6TIU - chains C and D of the 5 polymer chains in the assembly; structure by X-ray diffraction, 3.57 A resolution.

[Chain C]
Protein: Tubulin alpha-1 chain
Organism: Drosophila melanogaster
Reference sequence: P06603 (TBA1_DROME); numbering as in UniProt (aligned over 1-450)
Chain sequence (450 residues; numbered 1 to 450; the number before each row is that of its first residue):
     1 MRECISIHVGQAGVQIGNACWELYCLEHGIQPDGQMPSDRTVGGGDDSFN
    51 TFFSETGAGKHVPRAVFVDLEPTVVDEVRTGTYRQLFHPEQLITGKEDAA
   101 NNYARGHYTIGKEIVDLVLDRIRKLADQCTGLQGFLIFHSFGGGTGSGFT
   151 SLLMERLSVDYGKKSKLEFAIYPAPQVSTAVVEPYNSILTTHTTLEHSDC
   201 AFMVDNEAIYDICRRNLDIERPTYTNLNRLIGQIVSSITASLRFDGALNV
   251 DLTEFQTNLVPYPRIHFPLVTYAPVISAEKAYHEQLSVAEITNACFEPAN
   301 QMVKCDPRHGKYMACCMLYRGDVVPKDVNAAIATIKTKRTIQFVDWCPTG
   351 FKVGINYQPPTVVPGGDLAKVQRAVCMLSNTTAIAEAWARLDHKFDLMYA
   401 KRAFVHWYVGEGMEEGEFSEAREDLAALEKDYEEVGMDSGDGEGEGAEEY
Not modelled in the structure: 38-44, 440-450
Differences from the reference sequence: engineered mutation R40 (Lys in P06603)
Residues lining bound ligands: GTP (guanosine-5'-triphosphate): G10, Q11, A12, Q15, I16, D69, E71, D98, A99, A100, N101, S140, G142, G143, G144, T145, G146, I171, P173, V177, S178, T179, E183, N206, Y224, L227, N228, I231
Swiss-Prot annotation at these positions:
  - active site: E254
  - binding site (GTP): Q11, E71, S140, G144, T145, T179, N206, N228
  - binding site (Mg(2+)): E71
  - site: Y450 (Involved in polymerization)

[Chain D]
Protein: Tubulin beta-1 chain
Organism: Drosophila melanogaster
Reference sequence: Q24560 (TBB1_DROME); numbering as in UniProt (aligned over 1-447)
Chain sequence (447 residues; each row starts with the number of its first residue):
     1 MREIVHIQAGQCGNQIGAKFWEIISDEHGIDATGAYHGDSDLQLERINVY
    51 YNEASGGKYVPRAVLVDLEPGTMDSVRSGPFGQIFRPDNFVFGQSGAGNN
   101 WAKGHYTEGAELVDSVLDVVRKEAESCDCLQGFQLTHSLGGGTGSGMGTL
   151 LISKIREEYPDRIMNTYSVVPSPKVSDTVVEPYNATLSVHQLVENTDETY
   201 CIDNEALYDICFRTLKLTTPTFGDLNHLVSLTMSGVTTCLRFPGQLNADL
   251 RKLAVNMVPFPRLHFFMPGFAPLTSRGSQQYRALTVPELTQQMFDAKNMM
   301 AACDPRHGRYLTVAAIFRGRMSMKEVDEQMLNIQNKNSSYFVEWIPNNVK
   351 TAVCDIPPRGLKMSATFIGNSTAIQELFKRISEQFTAMFRRKAFLHWYTG
   401 EGMDEMEFTEAESNMNDLVSEYQQYQEATADEDAEFEEEQEAEVDEN
Not modelled in the structure: 279-282, 432-447
Differences from the reference sequence: engineered mutation F222 (Tyr in Q24560)
Residues lining bound ligands: GTP (guanosine-5'-triphosphate): G10, Q11, C12, Q15, I16, D67, E69, G96, A97, G98, N99, S138, G140, G141, G142, T143, G144, V169, P171, V175, S176, E181, N204, L207, F222, L225, N226
Swiss-Prot annotation at these positions:
  - binding site (GTP): Q11, E69, S138, G142, T143, G144, N204, N226
  - binding site (Mg(2+)): E69
  - modified residue (Phosphoserine): S40, S339

[Interface between chain C and chain D]
Pairs across the interface - 55 pairs, chain C then chain D:
  Q11(C) - Q245(D)  hydrogen bond
  K96(C) - M1(D)
  K96(C) - D128(D)  salt bridge
  K96(C) - C129(D)
  E97(C) - M1(D)
  E97(C) - R162(D)  salt bridge
  E97(C) - R251(D)  salt bridge
  D98(C) - D249(D)
  D98(C) - K252(D)  salt bridge
  A100(C) - R251(D)
  A100(C) - K252(D)
  A100(C) - V255(D)
  N101(C) - K252(D)
  R105(C) - R251(D)
  P175(C) - N347(D)
  S178(C) - K350(D)  hydrogen bond
  T179(C) - Q245(D)
  T179(C) - L246(D)
  T179(C) - N256(D)  hydrogen bond (backbone-side chain)
  A180(C) - N256(D)
  A180(C) - K350(D)
  V181(C) - N256(D)  hydrogen bond (backbone-side chain)
  V181(C) - I345(D)  hydrophobic
  V181(C) - P346(D)
  V181(C) - K350(D)
  E220(C) - K324(D)
  R221(C) - M323(D)
  R221(C) - D327(D)  salt bridge
  Y224(C) - Q245(D)
  K394(C) - P346(D)
  K394(C) - N347(D)  hydrogen bond
  L397(C) - W344(D)
  L397(C) - P346(D)  hydrophobic
  M398(C) - W344(D)  hydrogen bond (backbone-backbone)
  M398(C) - P346(D)
  K401(C) - F260(D)
  K401(C) - W344(D)
  K401(C) - T429(D)  hydrogen bond (side chain-backbone)
  R402(C) - P259(D)
  R402(C) - F260(D)
  A403(C) - P259(D)
  A403(C) - F260(D)  hydrophobic
  F404(C) - V255(D)
  F404(C) - N256(D)
  F404(C) - V258(D)
  F404(C) - P259(D)  hydrogen bond (backbone-backbone)
  F404(C) - T312(D)
  F404(C) - I345(D)  hydrophobic
  H406(C) - V258(D)
  H406(C) - P259(D)  hydrogen bond (side chain-backbone)
  H406(C) - F260(D)
  H406(C) - P261(D)
  W407(C) - A254(D)
  W407(C) - V255(D)
  W407(C) - V258(D)  hydrogen bond (side chain-backbone)
Other interface residues (no listed pair), chain C (25 interface residues in all): V182
Other interface residues (no listed pair), chain D (33 interface residues in all): M257, E343, N348, Y425, A428, A430, D431

[In short]
Chain C and chain D form an interface of 25 and 33 residues respectively, with 10 hydrogen bonds and 5 salt
bridges. Polar pairs include K96(C)-D128(D), E97(C)-R162(D) and E97(C)-R251(D). Ligands of chain C: GTP.
Ligands of chain D: GTP.
Here chain C is Tubulin alpha-1 chain and chain D is Tubulin beta-1 chain, both from Drosophila melanogaster.
Entry 6TIU (Drosophila GTP-tubulin Y222F mutant) was determined by X-ray diffraction, deposited together with
6TIS, 6TIY and 6TIZ.
